Entry 9GEP (electron microscopy, 2.89 A resolution); this record covers chains E and J of the 12 polymer chains in the assembly.

== Chain E ==
Molecule: Histone H3.2
From: Xenopus laevis
UniProt: P84233 (H32_XENLA); residues 37-135 here correspond to UniProt positions 38-136 (UniProt number = residue number + 1)
Sequence (99 residues; row label = number of the first residue in the row):
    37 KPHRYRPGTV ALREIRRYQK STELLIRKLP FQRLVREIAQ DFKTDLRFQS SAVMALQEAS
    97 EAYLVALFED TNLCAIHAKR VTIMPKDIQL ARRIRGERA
Disordered / not traced: 37-38, 135
Differences from the reference sequence: conflict Ala102 (Gly103 in P84233)

== Chain J ==
Molecule: Widom-601 DNA
Sequence (147 nucleotides; each row starts with the number of its first residue; numbers below 1 keep their minus sign (DA-73 is residue -73)):
   -73 ATCGAGAATC CCGGTGCCGA GGCCGCTCAA TTGGTCGTAG ACAGCTCTAG CACCGCTTAA
   -13 ACGCACGTAC GCGCTGTCCC CCGCGTTTTA ACCGCCAAGG GGATTACTCC CTAGTCTCCA
    47 GGCACGTGTC AGATATATAC ATCCGAT
Disordered / not traced: -73, 73

== Interface between chain E and chain J ==
Contacting residue pairs - 19 pairs, chain E then chain J:
  Tyr41(E) with DC70(J), phosphate contact
  Arg42(E) with DA-5(J), salt bridge to the phosphate; DC70(J), salt bridge to the phosphate; DG71(J), salt bridge to the phosphate
  Thr45(E) with DC69(J), sugar contact; DC70(J), hydrogen bond to the phosphate
  Arg63(E) with DA-13(J), salt bridge to the phosphate
  Arg72(E) with DC-23(J), salt bridge to the phosphate
  Arg83(E) with DG-24(J), sugar contact; DC-23(J), phosphate contact
  Phe84(E) with DG-24(J), sugar contact; DC-23(J), hydrogen bond to the phosphate
  Gln85(E) with DG-24(J), phosphate contact
  Ser86(E) with DG-24(J), phosphate contact
  Arg116(E) with DG-3(J), phosphate contact; DC-2(J), phosphate contact
  Val117(E) with DG-3(J), hydrogen bond to the phosphate
  Thr118(E) with DG-3(J), hydrogen bond to the phosphate
  Met120(E) with DC-2(J), phosphate contact
Also at the interface, not in a pair above, chain E (18 interface residues in all): His39, Arg40, Pro43, Leu82, Lys115
Also at the interface, not in a pair above, chain J (14 interface residues in all): DA-14, DA-9, DC-8, DT-6, DC-4

== Summary ==
The interface between chain E and chain J involves 18 residues on one side and 14 on the other, with 4
hydrogen bonds and 5 salt bridges. Polar pairs include Thr45(E)-DC70(J), Phe84(E)-DC-23(J) and
Val117(E)-DG-3(J).
Chain E is Histone H3.2 (Xenopus laevis) and chain J is Widom-601 DNA; the structure, Native monomeric
Myeloperoxidase bound to nucleosome core particle, was determined by electron microscopy (same publication as
9GEN, 9GEO, 9GEQ, 9GER, 9IHD, 9IHE and 9IHF).
